PDB entry 1IJS | X-ray diffraction, 3.25 A resolution | chains N and A of the 3 polymer chains in the assembly

== Chain N ==
Molecule: 9-nt DNA strand
Source organism: Canine parvovirus
Sequence (9 nucleotides; numbered 1 to 9; the number before each row is that of its first residue):
     1 CCACCCCAA

== Chain A ==
Molecule: 2-nt DNA strand
Source organism: Canine parvovirus
Sequence (2 nucleotides; each row starts with the number of its first residue):
     1 AC

== How chain N and chain A interact ==
Pairs across the interface (2):
  DA8(N) with DA1(A)
  DA9(N) with DA1(A)

== In short ==
2 residues of chain N face 1 of chain A across their interface.
Here chain N is a 9-nt DNA strand and chain A is a 2-nt DNA strand, both from Canine parvovirus. Entry 1IJS
(CPV (STRAIN D) mutant A300D, complex (VIRAL COAT/DNA), VP2, PH=7.5, T=4 DEGREES C) was determined by X-ray
diffraction.
